5XP3 - chains D and E of the 6 polymer chains in the assembly; structure by X-ray diffraction, 2.30 A resolution.

# Chain D
Name: Tubulin beta chain
From: Sus scrofa
UniProt: F2Z5B2 (F2Z5B2_PIG); residue numbers follow UniProt; this construct covers 1-445
Chain sequence (445 residues; each row starts with the number of its first residue):
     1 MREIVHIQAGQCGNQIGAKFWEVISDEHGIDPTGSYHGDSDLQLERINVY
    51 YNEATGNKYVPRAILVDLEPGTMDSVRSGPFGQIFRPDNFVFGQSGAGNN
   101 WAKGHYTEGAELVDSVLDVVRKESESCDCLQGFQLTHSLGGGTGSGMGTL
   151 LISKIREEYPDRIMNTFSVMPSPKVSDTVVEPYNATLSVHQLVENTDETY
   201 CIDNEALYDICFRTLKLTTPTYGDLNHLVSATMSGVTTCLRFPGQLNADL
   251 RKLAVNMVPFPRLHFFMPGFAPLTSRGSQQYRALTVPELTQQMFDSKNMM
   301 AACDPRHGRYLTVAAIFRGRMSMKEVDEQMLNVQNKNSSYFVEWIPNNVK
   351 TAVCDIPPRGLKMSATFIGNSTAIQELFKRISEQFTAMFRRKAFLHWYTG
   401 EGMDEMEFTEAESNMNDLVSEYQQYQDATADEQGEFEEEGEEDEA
Unresolved in the structure: 274-283, 432-445
Sequence notes: conflict G440 (Glu in F2Z5B2), E441 (Gly in F2Z5B2)
Ligand contacts: GTP (guanosine-5'-triphosphate): G10, Q11, C12, Q15, I16, D67, G96, A97, G98, N99, S138, G140, G141, G142, T143, G144, V169, P171, V175, S176, E181, N204, L207, Y222, L225, N226

# Chain E
Name: Stathmin-4
From: Rattus norvegicus
UniProt: P63043 (STMN4_RAT); residues 5-145 here correspond to UniProt positions 49-189 (UniProt number = residue number + 44)
Chain sequence (143 residues; row label = number of the first residue in the row):
     3 MADMEVIELNKCTSGQSFEVILKPPSFDGVPEFNASLPRRRDPSLEEIQK
    53 KLEAAEERRKYQEAELLKHLAEKREHEREVIQKAIEENNNFIKMAKEKLA
   103 QKMESNKENREAHLAAMLERLQEKDKHAEEVRKNKELKEEASR
Unresolved in the structure: 3-5, 29-43, 142-145
Sequence notes: expression tag (3-4)
Swiss-Prot annotation at these positions:
  - modified residue: S46 (Phosphoserine)

# Interface between chain D and chain E
Residue-residue contacts (27):
  Y106(D) - H129(E)  hydrogen bond
  Y106(D) - A130(E)  hydrophobic
  Y106(D) - V133(E)  hydrophobic
  Y106(D) - R134(E)  hydrogen bond (backbone-side chain)
  T107(D) - K137(E)
  A110(D) - R134(E)
  S153(D) - L123(E)
  S153(D) - K126(E)
  K154(D) - D127(E)  salt bridge
  R156(D) - L123(E)
  E157(D) - L120(E)
  E157(D) - L123(E)
  E157(D) - Q124(E)
  E157(D) - D127(E)
  P160(D) - M119(E)
  D161(D) - R112(E)
  Q191(D) - K126(E)  hydrogen bond
  N195(D) - L123(E)
  N195(D) - K126(E)
  T399(D) - K140(E)  hydrogen bond (backbone-side chain)
  G400(D) - K137(E)
  E401(D) - V133(E)
  E401(D) - K137(E)  salt bridge
  G402(D) - V133(E)
  G402(D) - N136(E)
  G402(D) - K137(E)
  E407(D) - H129(E)  salt bridge
Other interface residues (no listed pair), chain D (17 interface residues in all): M403
Other interface residues (no listed pair), chain E (15 interface residues in all): L116

# Summary
Chain D and chain E form an interface of 17 and 15 residues respectively; the contacts include 4 hydrogen
bonds and 3 salt bridges. Among the polar pairs are K154(D)-D127(E), E401(D)-K137(E) and E407(D)-H129(E).
Ligands of chain D: GTP.
Here chain D is Tubulin beta chain (Sus scrofa) and chain E is Stathmin-4 (Rattus norvegicus). Entry 5XP3
(Crystal structure of apo T2R-TTL) was determined by X-ray diffraction together with 5XIW, 5YL2, 5YLJ and 5YLS
from the same study.
